8D9S - chains N and Y of the 60 polymer chains in the assembly; structure by electron microscopy, 20.00 A resolution (very low resolution: no residue pairs are listed; an interface is given only as per-side residue counts).

== Chain N ==
Name: Protein Nef
Organism: Human immunodeficiency virus 1
UniProt: Q90VU7 (Q90VU7_9HIV1); residues 2-206 here = UniProt positions 2-206
Amino-acid sequence (213 residues; row label = number of the first residue in the row):
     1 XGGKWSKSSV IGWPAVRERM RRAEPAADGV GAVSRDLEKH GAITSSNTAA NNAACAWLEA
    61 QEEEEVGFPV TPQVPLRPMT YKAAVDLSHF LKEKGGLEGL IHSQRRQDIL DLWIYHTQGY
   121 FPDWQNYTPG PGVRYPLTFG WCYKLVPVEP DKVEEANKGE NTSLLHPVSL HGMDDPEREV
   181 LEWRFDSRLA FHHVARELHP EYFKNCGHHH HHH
Not modelled in the structure: 1-5, 27-63, 150-174, 205-213
Modified residues: MYR (myristic acid) at position 1
Construct notes: modified residue (1); expression tag (207-213)

== Chain Y ==
Name: HLA class I histocompatibility antigen, A alpha chain
Organism: Homo sapiens
UniProt: P04439 (HLAA_HUMAN); residues 334-365 here = UniProt positions 334-365
Amino-acid sequence (44 residues; each row starts with the number of its first residue):
   328 GAMGSCRKSS DRKGGSYSQA AGSDSAQSSD VSLTAAKVHH HHHH
Not modelled in the structure: 328-337, 356-371
Construct notes: expression tag (328-333, 366-371); engineered mutation Ser345 (Thr in P04439), Gly349 (Ser in P04439), Ser355 (Gly in P04439), Ala363 (Cys in P04439)
Curated features (UniProtKB/Swiss-Prot):
  - modified residue: Ser343 (Phosphoserine), Tyr344 (Phosphotyrosine), Ser350 (Phosphoserine), Ser352 (Phosphoserine), Ser356 (Phosphoserine), Ser359 (Phosphoserine)
  - natural variant: Arg334 (R334K: Allele A*80:01), Lys335 (K335N: In allele A*23:01 and allele A*24:02), Asp338 (D338V: Allele A*80:01), Ser345 (T345S: In allele A*02:01, allele A*02:05, allele A*23:01, allele A*24:02, allele A*25:01, allele A*26:01, allele A*29:02, allele A*31:01, allele A*32:01, allele A*33:01, allele A*34:01, allele ...; this construct carries the variant), Val358 (V358M: In allele A*25:01, allele A*26:01, allele A*29:02, allele A*31:01, allele A*32:01, allele A*33:01, allele A*34:01, allele A*43:01, allele A*66:01 and allele A*74:01)

== Interface between chain N and chain Y ==
At this resolution (20 A) residue pairs are not listed: 11 residues of chain N and 7 of chain Y lie at the interface.

== Summary ==
Chain N and chain Y form an interface of 11 and 7 residues respectively.
Chain N is Protein Nef (Human immunodeficiency virus 1) and chain Y is HLA class I histocompatibility antigen,
A alpha chain (Homo sapiens); the structure, AP-1, Arf1, Nef lattice on MHC-I lipopeptide incorporated wide
membrane tubes, centered on beta-Arf1, was determined by electron microscopy together with 7UX3, 8D4C, 8D4D,
8D4E, 8D4F, 8D4G and 5 further entries from the same study.
